8F6U - chains C and A of the 4 polymer chains in the assembly; structure by X-ray diffraction, 1.70 A resolution.

== Chain C ==
Protein: CFTR inhibitory factor
Organism: Pseudomonas aeruginosa PA14
UniProt: A0A0M3KL26 (A0A0M3KL26_PSEAB); residues 25-325 here correspond to UniProt positions 1-301 (UniProt number = residue number - 24)
Sequence (301 residues; numbered 25 to 325; the number before each row is that of its first residue):
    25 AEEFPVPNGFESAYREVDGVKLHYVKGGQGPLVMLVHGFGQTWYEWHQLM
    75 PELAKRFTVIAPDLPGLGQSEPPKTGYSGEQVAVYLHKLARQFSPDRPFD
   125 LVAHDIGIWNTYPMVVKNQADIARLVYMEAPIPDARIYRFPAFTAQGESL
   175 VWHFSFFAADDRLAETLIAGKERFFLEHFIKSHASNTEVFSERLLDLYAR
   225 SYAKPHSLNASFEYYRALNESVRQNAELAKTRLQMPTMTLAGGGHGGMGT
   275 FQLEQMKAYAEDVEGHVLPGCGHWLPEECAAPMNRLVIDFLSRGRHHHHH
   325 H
Not modelled in the structure: 25, 319-325
Disulfides: C295-C303

== Chain A ==
Protein: Nanobody VHH113
Organism: Vicugna pacos
Notes: antibody fragment or engineered binder
Sequence (154 residues; each row starts with the number of its first residue):
     1 MAEVQLVESGGGLVPAGGSLRLSCTTSERAFRSNAMGWFRQAPGKEREFV
    51 AAVSVLSWSGDSAVVADSVAGRFTIFRDNAKNTVYLQMNSLKPEDTAVYY
   101 CNGASDIGALQSGASSWSWGHGTQVTVSSGQAGQHHHHHHGAYPYDVPDY
   151 ASGS
Not modelled in the structure: 1-3, 130-154
Disulfides: C24-C101

== How chain C and chain A interact ==
Residue-residue contacts (44; chain C residue first):
  F164(C) - W58(A)
  F164(C) - S59(A)
  P165(C) - W58(A)
  P165(C) - S59(A)
  P165(C) - G60(A)
  T168(C) - L56(A)
  Q170(C) - V53(A)
  Q170(C) - S54(A)  hydrogen bond (side chain-backbone)
  Q170(C) - V55(A)
  Q170(C) - L56(A)
  Q170(C) - D61(A)  hydrogen bond
  Q170(C) - R77(A)
  Q170(C) - N79(A)  hydrogen bond
  E172(C) - L56(A)
  L174(C) - L56(A)
  L174(C) - S57(A)
  L174(C) - W58(A)
  V175(C) - W58(A)
  H177(C) - W58(A)
  F178(C) - W58(A)  hydrophobic
  K205(C) - R32(A)  hydrogen bond (backbone-side chain)
  H207(C) - W58(A)
  A208(C) - R32(A)  hydrogen bond (backbone-side chain)
  S209(C) - R29(A)
  S209(C) - R32(A)  hydrogen bond (side chain-backbone)
  N210(C) - R29(A)
  T211(C) - E28(A)  hydrogen bond
  T211(C) - R32(A)
  E212(C) - R29(A)  salt bridge
  G267(C) - V55(A)
  G268(C) - R32(A)
  G268(C) - V55(A)
  G268(C) - L56(A)
  H269(C) - R32(A)  hydrogen bond (backbone-backbone)
  H269(C) - V55(A)
  H269(C) - L56(A)
  G270(C) - L56(A)  hydrogen bond (backbone-backbone)
  G270(C) - W58(A)  hydrogen bond (backbone-side chain)
  G271(C) - S57(A)
  G271(C) - W58(A)  hydrogen bond (backbone-backbone)
  M272(C) - W58(A)  hydrophobic
  F275(C) - S59(A)
  G294(C) - S33(A)
  H297(C) - W58(A)
Interface residues without a listed pair, chain C (31 interface residues in all): D129, E153, P155, A169, S173, S206

== Overview ==
31 residues of chain C and 15 residues of chain A are in contact; the contacts include 11 hydrogen bonds and 1
salt bridge. Among the polar pairs are E212(C)-R29(A), Q170(C)-S54(A) and Q170(C)-D61(A).
Chain C is CFTR inhibitory factor (Pseudomonas aeruginosa PA14) and chain A is Nanobody VHH113 (Vicugna
pacos); the structure, Crystal Structure of Nanobody VHH113 Bound to Its Antigen PA14 Cif, was determined by
X-ray diffraction.
